PDB entry 8IPT | electron microscopy, 3.50 A resolution | chains C and A

[Chain C]
Name: ABC transporter, CydDC cysteine exporter (CydDC-E) family, permease/ATP-binding protein CydC
Source organism: Escherichia coli
UniProt: A0A140NDD5 (A0A140NDD5_ECOBD); numbering as in UniProt (aligned over 1-573)
Chain sequence (573 residues; each row starts with the number of its first residue):
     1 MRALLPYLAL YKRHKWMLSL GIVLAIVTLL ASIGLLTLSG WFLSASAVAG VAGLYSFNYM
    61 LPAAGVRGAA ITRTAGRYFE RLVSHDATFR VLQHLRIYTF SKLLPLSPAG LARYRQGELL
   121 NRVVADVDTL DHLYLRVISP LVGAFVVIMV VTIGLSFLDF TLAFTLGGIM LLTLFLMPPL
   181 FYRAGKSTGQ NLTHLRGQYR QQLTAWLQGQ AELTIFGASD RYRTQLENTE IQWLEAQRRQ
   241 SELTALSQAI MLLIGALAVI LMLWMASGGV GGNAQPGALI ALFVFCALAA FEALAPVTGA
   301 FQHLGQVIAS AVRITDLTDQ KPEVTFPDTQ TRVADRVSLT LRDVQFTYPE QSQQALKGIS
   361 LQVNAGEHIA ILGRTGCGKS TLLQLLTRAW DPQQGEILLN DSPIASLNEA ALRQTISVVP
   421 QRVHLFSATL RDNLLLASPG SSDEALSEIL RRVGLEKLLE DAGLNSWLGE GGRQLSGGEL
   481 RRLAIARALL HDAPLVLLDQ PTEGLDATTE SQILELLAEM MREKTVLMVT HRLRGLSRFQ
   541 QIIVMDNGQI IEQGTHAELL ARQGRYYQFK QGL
Differences from the reference sequence: engineered mutation Gln500 (Glu in A0A140NDD5)
Ligand contacts:
  - ATP (adenosine-5'-triphosphate), molecule 1: Tyr348, Gln351, Arg374, Thr375, Gly376, Cys377, Gly378, Lys379, Ser380, Thr381, Gln421, His531
  - ATP, molecule 2: Arg473, Gln474, Leu475, Ser476, Gly477, Gly478, Glu479

[Chain A]
Name: ABC transporter, CydDC cysteine exporter (CydDC-E) family, permease/ATP-binding protein CydD
Source organism: Escherichia coli
UniProt: A0A140NDK4 (A0A140NDK4_ECOBD); numbering as in UniProt (aligned over 1-588)
Chain sequence (588 residues; each row starts with the number of its first residue):
     1 MNKSRQKELT RWLKQQSVIS QRWLNISRLL GFVSGILIIA QAWFMARILQ HMIMENIPRE
    61 ALLLPFTLLV LTFVLRAWVV WLRERVGYHA GQHIRFAIRR QVLDRLQQAG PAWIQGKPAG
   121 SWATLVLEQI DDMHDYYARY LPQMALAVSV PLLIVVAIFP SNWAAALILL GTAPLIPLFM
   181 ALVGMGAADA NRRNFLALAR LSGHFLDRLR GMETLRIFGR GEAEIESIRS ASEDFRQRTM
   241 EVLRLAFLSS GILEFFTSLS IALVAVYFGF SYLGELDFGH YDTGVTLAAG FLALILAPEF
   301 FQPLRDLGTF YHAKAQAVGA ADSLKTFMET PLAHPQRGEA ELALTDPLTI EAEDLFITSP
   361 EGKTLAGPLN FTLPAGQRAV LVGRSGSGKS SLLNALSGFL SYQGSLRING IELRDLSPES
   421 WRKHLSWVGQ NPQLPAATLR DNVLLARPDA SEQELQAALD NAWVSEFLPL LPQGVDTPVG
   481 DQAARLSVGQ AQRVAVARAL LNPCSLLLLD QPAASLDAHS EQRVMEALNA ASLRQTTLMV
   541 THQLEDLADW DVIWVMQDGR IIEQGRYAEL SVAGGPFATL LAHRQEEI
Differences from the reference sequence: engineered mutation Gln511 (Glu in A0A140NDK4)
Ligand contacts:
  - ATP (adenosine-5'-triphosphate), molecule 1: Ser359, Pro360, Glu361, Leu365, Ser385, Gly386, Ser387, Gly388, Lys389, Ser390, Ser391
  - ATP, molecule 2: Leu470, Ala484, Arg485, Leu486, Ser487, Val488, Gly489, Gln490, Ser515
Reported in the primary citation:
  - conformationally variable residues: His312

[Chain C / chain A interface]
Pairs across the interface - 182 pairs, chain C then chain A:
  Leu35(C) - Ile261(A)  hydrophobic
  Ser39(C) - Ala265(A)
  Ser39(C) - Leu294(A)
  Gly40(C) - Leu294(A)
  Phe42(C) - Gly269(A)
  Leu43(C) - Tyr272(A)  hydrophobic
  Leu43(C) - Leu287(A)
  Leu43(C) - Gly290(A)
  Leu43(C) - Leu294(A)  hydrophobic
  Ser44(C) - Phe291(A)
  Ser46(C) - Gly269(A)  hydrogen bond (side chain-backbone)
  Ser46(C) - Tyr272(A)
  Ala47(C) - Tyr272(A)  hydrophobic
  Ala47(C) - Leu287(A)  hydrophobic
  Gly50(C) - Tyr272(A)
  Gly50(C) - Leu273(A)
  Val51(C) - Tyr272(A)
  Leu54(C) - Leu273(A)
  Leu54(C) - Glu275(A)
  Asn58(C) - Phe270(A)
  Asn58(C) - Leu273(A)
  Pro62(C) - Val266(A)  hydrophobic
  Val66(C) - Ala262(A)  hydrophobic
  Ala70(C) - Ser258(A)
  Ile71(C) - Phe255(A)  hydrophobic
  Arg73(C) - Ser258(A)  hydrogen bond
  Thr74(C) - Gly251(A)
  Thr74(C) - Glu254(A)
  Thr74(C) - Phe255(A)  hydrogen bond (side chain-backbone)
  Thr74(C) - Ser258(A)
  Arg77(C) - Glu254(A)  salt bridge
  Tyr78(C) - Phe247(A)
  Tyr78(C) - Leu248(A)  hydrophobic
  Arg81(C) - Phe247(A)
  Arg81(C) - Ser250(A)
  Leu82(C) - Phe247(A)  hydrophobic
  His85(C) - Leu243(A)
  His85(C) - Phe247(A)
  Phe89(C) - Thr239(A)
  Phe89(C) - Met240(A)  hydrophobic
  Phe89(C) - Leu243(A)  hydrophobic
  Gln93(C) - Ser232(A)
  Gln93(C) - Arg236(A)  hydrogen bond
  Arg96(C) - Phe235(A)
  Ile97(C) - Ser232(A)
  Phe100(C) - Phe205(A)  hydrophobic
  Leu103(C) - Met212(A)  hydrophobic
  Leu104(C) - Met212(A)  hydrophobic
  Leu104(C) - Gly221(A)
  Ser107(C) - Glu213(A)
  Ser107(C) - Arg216(A)  hydrogen bond
  Tyr114(C) - Asp481(A)
  Arg115(C) - Asp481(A)  salt bridge
  Gln116(C) - Leu209(A)
  Gln116(C) - Arg210(A)
  Gln116(C) - Asp481(A)
  Gln116(C) - Gln482(A)
  Leu120(C) - Ser202(A)
  Leu120(C) - Phe205(A)  hydrophobic
  Leu120(C) - Leu206(A)  hydrophobic
  Val123(C) - Phe205(A)  hydrophobic
  Tyr199(C) - Arg99(A)
  Tyr199(C) - Leu127(A)  hydrophobic
  Arg200(C) - Leu127(A)
  Arg200(C) - Glu128(A)  salt bridge
  Leu203(C) - Ala123(A)  hydrophobic
  Leu203(C) - Val126(A)  hydrophobic
  Trp206(C) - Gln107(A)
  Leu207(C) - Ile114(A)  hydrophobic
  Leu207(C) - Trp122(A)  hydrophobic
  Gln208(C) - Ala119(A)
  Gln208(C) - Arg210(A)
  Gln210(C) - Ile114(A)
  Ala211(C) - Pro111(A)  hydrophobic
  Glu212(C) - Gln433(A)
  Glu212(C) - Pro435(A)
  Glu212(C) - Arg498(A)  salt bridge
  Leu213(C) - Pro435(A)  hydrophobic
  Thr214(C) - Phe399(A)
  Thr214(C) - Arg422(A)  hydrogen bond
  Ile215(C) - Ser397(A)
  Ile215(C) - Phe399(A)  hydrophobic
  Ile215(C) - Arg422(A)
  Ile215(C) - Trp427(A)  hydrophobic
  Phe216(C) - Trp427(A)
  Phe216(C) - Arg498(A)
  Ala218(C) - Leu445(A)  hydrophobic
  Ser219(C) - Gln107(A)
  Arg221(C) - Leu445(A)
  Tyr222(C) - Asp441(A)
  Arg223(C) - Arg100(A)  hydrogen bond (side chain-backbone)
  Arg223(C) - Leu103(A)  hydrogen bond (side chain-backbone)
  Arg223(C) - Asp104(A)  salt bridge
  Arg223(C) - Gln107(A)
  Leu226(C) - Leu103(A)  hydrophobic
  Glu230(C) - Phe96(A)
  Glu230(C) - Arg99(A)  salt bridge
  Trp233(C) - Leu127(A)  hydrophobic
  Trp233(C) - Asp131(A)
  Leu234(C) - Tyr88(A)
  Leu234(C) - Gln92(A)
  Leu234(C) - Phe96(A)  hydrophobic
  Gln237(C) - Tyr88(A)
  Gln237(C) - Arg95(A)
  Arg238(C) - Tyr88(A)  hydrogen bond (backbone-side chain)
  Ser241(C) - Tyr88(A)
  Glu242(C) - Arg85(A)  salt bridge
  Ala245(C) - Trp81(A)
  Leu246(C) - Trp81(A)
  Gln248(C) - Glu84(A)
  Leu252(C) - Phe73(A)
  Ala256(C) - Phe73(A)  hydrophobic
  Val259(C) - Met45(A)  hydrophobic
  Ile260(C) - Leu69(A)  hydrophobic
  Leu263(C) - Ile48(A)  hydrophobic
  Leu263(C) - Met52(A)
  Trp264(C) - Arg59(A)
  Trp264(C) - Phe66(A)  hydrophobic
  Ala266(C) - Met52(A)
  Ser267(C) - Met52(A)
  Ser267(C) - Arg59(A)  hydrogen bond
  Gln275(C) - Asn56(A)  hydrogen bond
  Ala281(C) - Phe291(A)  hydrophobic
  Phe285(C) - Phe291(A)  hydrophobic
  Phe285(C) - Leu294(A)  hydrophobic
  Gln351(C) - Pro472(A)
  Gln351(C) - Arg485(A)  hydrogen bond
  Gln353(C) - Leu470(A)  hydrogen bond (side chain-backbone)
  Gly373(C) - Asp517(A)
  Arg374(C) - Glu466(A)  salt bridge
  Arg374(C) - Asp517(A)
  Thr375(C) - Gly489(A)
  Thr375(C) - Arg493(A)
  Thr375(C) - Asp517(A)  hydrogen bond
  Thr375(C) - Ser520(A)  hydrogen bond
  Gln384(C) - Glu213(A)
  Thr387(C) - Arg216(A)  hydrogen bond
  Arg388(C) - Arg216(A)
  Ala389(C) - Arg216(A)
  Arg413(C) - Arg216(A)  hydrogen bond (side chain-backbone)
  Arg413(C) - Ile217(A)
  Arg413(C) - Gly219(A)
  Val418(C) - Ile217(A)  hydrophobic
  Gln421(C) - Val488(A)
  Gln421(C) - Ser515(A)
  Arg422(C) - Ala483(A)
  Arg422(C) - Val488(A)
  His424(C) - Asp207(A)
  His424(C) - Gly211(A)
  Phe426(C) - Asp207(A)
  Phe426(C) - Gly211(A)
  Ser427(C) - Asp207(A)  hydrogen bond (backbone-side chain)
  Ser427(C) - Arg208(A)
  Leu436(C) - Arg220(A)
  Gly471(C) - Gln115(A)  hydrogen bond (backbone-backbone)
  Gly471(C) - Gly116(A)
  Gly472(C) - Gln115(A)
  Gln474(C) - Gln115(A)
  Arg482(C) - Ser385(A)  hydrogen bond
  Arg487(C) - Phe218(A)
  His491(C) - Phe218(A)
  Gln500(C) - Ser515(A)  hydrogen bond
  Leu505(C) - His542(A)
  Asp506(C) - His542(A)  hydrogen bond (backbone-side chain)
  Asp506(C) - Leu580(A)
  Ala507(C) - Glu587(A)
  Thr508(C) - Arg384(A)  hydrogen bond
  Thr508(C) - His583(A)
  Thr509(C) - Arg384(A)
  Glu510(C) - Glu587(A)
  Ser511(C) - Glu587(A)  hydrogen bond
  His531(C) - Ser515(A)
  His531(C) - Leu516(A)  hydrogen bond (side chain-backbone)
  His531(C) - Asp517(A)
  Arg532(C) - Arg584(A)
  Leu533(C) - Ile588(A)
  Arg534(C) - Arg584(A)
  Arg534(C) - Glu587(A)
  Arg534(C) - Ile588(A)
  Gly535(C) - Glu587(A)
  Phe569(C) - Ala518(A)
  Leu573(C) - His519(A)
Also at the interface, not in a pair above, chain C (138 interface residues in all): Ser56, Tyr59, Asp86, Leu111, Leu119, Val124, Asp128, Thr204, Glu227, Ala249, Leu253, Ile280, Leu288, Gly376, Glu409, Pro420, Leu425, Ala428, Leu435, Gly469, Glu470, Gly477, Glu503, Gln568
Also at the interface, not in a pair above, chain A (139 interface residues in all): Leu49, Ile53, Glu60, Val70, Val74, Arg76, Ala77, Val80, Leu106, Pro118, Leu198, Leu201, Thr214, Leu215, Glu224, Ile228, Arg229, Glu233, Leu259, Phe268, Gly274, Ile295, Arg305, Gly383, Leu425, Gln430, Ala436, Ala446, Pro448, Gln490, Gln522, Arg523, Leu544

[In short]
Chain C and chain A form an interface of 138 and 139 residues respectively, with 25 hydrogen bonds and 8 salt
bridges. Polar pairs include Arg77(C)-Glu254(A), Arg115(C)-Asp481(A) and Arg200(C)-Glu128(A). ATP is bound
between chain C and chain A. The paper reports conformational variability at His312(A).
Here chain C is ABC transporter, CydDC cysteine exporter (CydDC-E) family, permease/ATP-binding protein CydC
and chain A is ABC transporter, CydDC cysteine exporter (CydDC-E) family, permease/ATP-binding protein CydD,
both from Escherichia coli. Entry 8IPT (Cryo-EM structure of heme transporter CydDC from Escherichia coli in
the occluded ATP bound state) was determined by electron microscopy (same publication as 8IPQ, 8IPR and 8IPS).
